6NXR - chain A; structure by X-ray diffraction, 1.30 A resolution.

Chain A:
Name: Triosephosphate isomerase, cytosolic
From: Arabidopsis thaliana
Notes: EC 5.3.1.1
Reference sequence: P48491 (TPIS_ARATH); residue numbers follow UniProt; this construct covers 1-254
Chain sequence (257 residues; each row starts with the number of its first residue; numbers below 1 keep their minus sign (Gly-2 is residue -2)):
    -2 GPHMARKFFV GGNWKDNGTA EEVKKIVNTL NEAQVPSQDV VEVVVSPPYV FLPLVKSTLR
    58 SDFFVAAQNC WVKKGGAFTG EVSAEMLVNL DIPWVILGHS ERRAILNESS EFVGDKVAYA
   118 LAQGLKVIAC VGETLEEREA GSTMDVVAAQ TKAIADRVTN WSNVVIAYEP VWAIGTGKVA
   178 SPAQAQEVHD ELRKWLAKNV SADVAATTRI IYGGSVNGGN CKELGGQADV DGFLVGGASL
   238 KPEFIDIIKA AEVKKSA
Disordered / not traced: -2 to 1, 250-254
Construct notes: expression tag (-2 to 0); engineered mutation Asp13 (Cys in P48491)
Metal / ion sites: Na+: Gly222, Gln224, Val227

Overview:
The Na+ site is built by Gly222, Gln224 and Val227.
Chain A is Triosephosphate isomerase, cytosolic (Arabidopsis thaliana); the structure, Crystal structure of
Arabidopsis thaliana cytosolic triosephosphate isomerase C13D mutant, was determined by X-ray diffraction
together with 6NXQ, 6NXW, 6NXX, 6NXY and 6NXS from the same study.
